PDB entry 3J6B | electron microscopy, 3.20 A resolution | chains A and J of the 41 polymer chains in the assembly

Chain A:
Molecule: 21S ribosomal RNA
From: Saccharomyces cerevisiae
Sequence (3296 nucleotides; numbered 1 to 3296; the number before each row is that of its first residue):
     1 GUAAAAAGUA GAAUAAUAGA UUUGAAAUAU UUAUUAUAUA GAUUUAAAGA GAUAAUCAUG
    61 GAGUAUAAUA AUUAAAUUUA AUAAAUUUAA UAUAACUAUU AAUAGAAUUA GGUUACUAAU
   121 AAAUUAAUAA CAAUUAAUUU UAAAACCUAA AGGUAAACCU UUAUAUUAAU AAUGUUAUUU
   181 UUUAUUAUUU UUAUAAUAAG AAUAAUUAUU AAUAAUAAUA AACUAAGUGA ACUGAAACAU
   241 CUAAGUAACU UAAGGAUAAG AAAUCAACAG AGAUAUUAUG AGUAUUGGUG AGAGAAAAUA
   301 AUAAAGGUCU AAUAAGUAUU AUGUGAAAAA AAUGUAAGAA AAUAGGAUAA CAAAUUCUAA
   361 GACUAAAUAC UAUUAAUAAG UAUAGUAAGU ACCGUAAGGG AAAGUAUGAA AAUGAUUAUU
   421 UUAUAAGCAA UCAUGAAUAU AUUAUAUUAU AUUAAUGAUG UACCUUUUGU AUAAUGGGUC
   481 AGCAAGUAAU UAAUAUUAGU AAAACAAUAA GUUAUAAAUA AAUAGAAUAA UAUAUAUAUA
   541 UAAAAAAAUA UAUUAAAAUA UUUAAUUAAU AUUAAUUGAC CCGAAAGCAA ACGAUCUAAC
   601 UAUGAUAAGA UGGAUAAACG AUCGAACAGG UUGAUGUUGC AAUAUCAUCU GAUUAAUUGU
   661 GGUUAGUAGU GAAAGACAAA UCUGGUUUGC AGAUAGCUGG UUUUCUAUGA AAUAUAUGUA
   721 AGUAUAGCCU UUAUAAAUAA UAAUUAUUAU AUAAUAUUAU AUUAAUAUUA UAUAAAGAAU
   781 GGUACAGCAA UUAAUAUAUA UUAGGGAACU AUUAAAGUUU UAUUAAUAAU AUUAAAUCUC
   841 GAAAUAUUUA AUUAUAUAUA AUAAAGAGUC AGAUUAUGUG CGAUAAGGUA AAUAAUCUAA
   901 AGGGAAACAG CCCAGAUUAA GAUAUAAAGU UCCUAAUAAA UAAUAAGUGA AAUAAAUAUU
   961 AAAAUAUUAU AAUAUAAUCA GUUAAUGGGU UUGACAAUAA CCAUUUUUUA AUGAACAUGU
  1021 AACAAUGCAC UGAUUUAUAA UAAAUAAAAA AAAAUAAUAU UUAAAAUCAA AUAUAUAUAU
  1081 AUUUGUUAAU AGAUAAUAUA CGGAUCUUAA UAAUAAGAAU UAUUUAAUUC CUAAUAUGGA
  1141 AUAUUAUAUU UUUAUAAUAA AAAUAUAAAU ACUGAAUAUC UAAAUAUUAU UAUUACUUUU
  1201 UUUUUAAUAA UAAUAAUAUG GUAAUAGAAC AUUUAAUGAU AAUAUAUAUU AGUUAUUAAU
  1261 UAAUAUAUGU AUUAAUUAAA UAGAGAAUGC UGACAUGAGU AACGAAAAAA AGGUAUAAAC
  1321 CUUUUCACCU AAAACAUAAG GUUUAACUAU AAAAGUACGG CCCCUAAUUA AAUUAAUAAG
  1381 AAUAUAAAUA UAUUUAAGAU GGGAUAAUCU AUAUUAAUAA AAAUUUAUCU UAAAAUAUAU
  1441 AUAUUAUUAA UAAUUAUAUU AAUUAAUUAA UAAUAUAUAU AAUUAUAUUA UAUAUUAUAU
  1501 AUUUUUUAUA UAAUAUAAAC UAAUAAAGAU CAGGAAAUAA UUAAUGUAUA CCGUAAUGUA
  1561 GACCGACUCA GGUAUGUAAG UAGAGAAUAU GAAGGUGAAU UAGAUAAUUA AAGGGAAGGA
  1621 ACUCGGCAAA GAUAGCUCAU AAGUUAGUCA AUAAAGAGUA AUAAGAACAA AGUUGUACAA
  1681 CUGUUUACUA AAAACACCGC ACUUUGCAGA AACGAUAAGU UUAAGUAUAA GGUGUGAACU
  1741 CUGCUCCAUG CUUAAUAUAU AAAUAAAAUU AUUUAACGAU AAUUUAAUUA AAUUUAGGUA
  1801 AAUAGCAGCC UUAUUAUGAG GGUUAUAAUG UAGCGAAAUU CCUUGGCCUA UAAUUGAGGU
  1861 CCCGCAUGAA UGACGUAAUG AUACAACAAC UGUCUCCCCU UUAAGCUAAG UGAAAUUGAA
  1921 AUCGUAGUGA AGAUGCUAUG UACCUUCAGC AAGACGGAAA GACCCUAUGC AGCUUUACUG
  1981 UAAUUAGAUA GAUCGAAUUA UUGUUUAUUA UAUUCAGCAU AUUAAGUAAU CCUAUUAUUA
  2041 GGUAAUCGUU UAGAUAUUAA UGAGAUACUU AUUAUAAUAU AAUGAUAAUU CUAAUCUUAU
  2101 AAAUAAUUAU UAUUAUUAUU AUUAAUAAUA AUAAUAUGCU UUCAAGCAUA GUGAUAAAAC
  2161 AUAUUUAUAU GAUAAUCACU UUACUUAAUA GAUAUAAUUC UUAAGUAAUA UAUAAUAUAU
  2221 AUUUUAUAUA UAUUAUAUAU AAUAUAAGAG ACAAUCUCUA AUUGGUAGUU UUGAUGGGGC
  2281 GUCAUUAUCA GCAAAAGUAU CUGAAUAAGU CCAUAAAUAA AUAUAUAAAA UUAUUGAAUA
  2341 AAAAAAAAAU AAUAUAUAUU AUAUAUAUUA AUUAUAAAUU GAAAUAUGUU UAUAUAAAUU
  2401 UAUAUUUAUU GAAUAUAUUU UAGUAAUAGA UAAAAAUAUG UACAGUAAAA UUGUAAGGAA
  2461 AACAAUAAUA ACUUUCUCCU CUCUCGGUGG GGGUUCACAC CUAUUUUUAA UAGGUGUGAA
  2521 CCCCUCUUCG GGGUUCCGGU UCCCUUUCGG GUCCCGGAAC UUAAAUAAAA AUGGAAAGAA
  2581 UUAAAUUAAU AUAAUGGUAU AACUGUGCGA UAAUUGUAAC ACAAACGAGU GAAACAAGUA
  2641 CGUAAGUAUG GCAUAAUGAA CAAAUAACAC UGAUUGUAAA GGUUAUUGAU AACGAAUAAA
  2701 AGUUACGCUA GGGAUAACAG GGUAAUAUAG CGAAAGAGUA GAUAUUGUAA GCUAUGUUUG
  2761 CCACCUCGAU GUCGACUCAA CAUUUCCUCU UGGUUGUAAA AGCUAAGAAG GGUUUGACUG
  2821 UUCGUCAAUU AAAAUGUUAC GUGAGUUGGG UUAAAUACGA UGUGAAUCAG UAUGGUUCCU
  2881 AUCUGCUGAA GGAAAUAUUA UCAAAUUAAA UCUCAUUAUU AGUACGCAAG GACCAUAAUG
  2941 AAUCAACCCA UGGUGUAUCU AUUGAUAAUA AUAUAAUAUA UUUAAUAAAA AUAAUACUUU
  3001 AUUAAUAUAU UAUCUAUAUU AGUUUAUAUU UUAAUUAUAU AUUAUCAUAG UAGAUAAGCU
  3061 AAGUUGAUAA UAAAUAAAUA UUGAAUACAU AUUAAAUAUG AAGUUGUUUU AAUAAGAUAA
  3121 UUAAUCUGAU AAUUUUAUAC UAAAAUUAAU AAUUAUAGGU UUUAUAUAUU AUUUAUAAAU
  3181 AAAUAUAUUA UAAUAAUAAU AAUUAUUAUU AUUAAUAAAA AAUAUUAAUU AUAAUAUUAA
  3241 UAAAAUACUA AUUUAUCAGU UAUCUAUAUA AUAUCUAAUC UAUUAUUCUA UAUACU
Unresolved in the structure: 1-7, 80-82, 107-109, 129-131, 179-199, 528-534, 555, 757-765, 811-815, 822, 968-1054, 1133-1136, 1153-1159, 1197-1204, 1376-1380, 1419-1421, 1435-1474, 1503-1505, 1538-1539, 2013-2077, 2101-2182, 2186-2194, 2220-2224, 2241-2242, 2277-2280, 2337-2342, 2393-2407, 2479-2572, 2715-2718, 2767-2771, 2982-3001, 3179-3187, 3195-3227, 3234-3241, 3294-3296
Bound ions: Mg2+ site 1 near A258 (its only coordinating residue here); Mg2+ site 2 near A314 (its only coordinating residue here); Mg2+ site 3 near A359 (its only coordinating residue here); Mg2+ site 4 near G394 (its only coordinating residue here); Mg2+ site 5 near G427 (its only coordinating residue here); Mg2+ site 6: C464 (shared with 2 residues of chain N); Mg2+ site 7 near U466 (its only coordinating residue here); Mg2+ site 8: U467, A899; Mg2+ site 9 near A471 (its only coordinating residue here); Mg2+ site 10 near G477 (its only coordinating residue here); Mg2+ site 11: A621, U622, A652; Mg2+ site 12: G624, A1670; 58 more Mg2+ sites not listed
What the authors report for this chain:
  - contacts within the chain: A1958-U2877

Chain J:
Protein: 54S ribosomal protein L10, mitochondrial
From: Saccharomyces cerevisiae
UniProt: P36520 (RM10_YEAST); numbering as in UniProt (aligned over 1-322)
Chain sequence (322 residues; numbered 1 to 322; the number before each row is that of its first residue):
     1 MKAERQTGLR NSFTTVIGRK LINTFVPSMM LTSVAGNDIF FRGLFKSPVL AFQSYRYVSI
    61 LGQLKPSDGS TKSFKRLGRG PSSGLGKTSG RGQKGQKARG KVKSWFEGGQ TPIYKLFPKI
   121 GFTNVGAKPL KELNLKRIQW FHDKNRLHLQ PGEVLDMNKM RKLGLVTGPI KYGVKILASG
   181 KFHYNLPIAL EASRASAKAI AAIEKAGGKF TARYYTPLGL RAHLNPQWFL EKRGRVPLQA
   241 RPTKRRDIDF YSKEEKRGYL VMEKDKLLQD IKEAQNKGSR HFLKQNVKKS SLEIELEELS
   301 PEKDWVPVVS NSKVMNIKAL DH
Unresolved in the structure: 1-57, 278-322

Chain A / chain J interface:
Pairs across the interface (223; chain A residue first):
  A236(A) - Gln96(J)  hydrogen bond to the base
  A236(A) - Phe106(J)  base contact
  C268(A) - Thr216(J)  phosphate contact
  C268(A) - Ala240(J)  sugar contact
  C268(A) - Arg241(J)  phosphate contact
  A269(A) - Leu218(J)  base contact
  A269(A) - Pro237(J)  sugar contact
  A269(A) - Leu238(J)  hydrogen bond to the sugar
  A269(A) - Ala240(J)  phosphate contact
  A269(A) - Arg241(J)  salt bridge to the phosphate
  G270(A) - Leu218(J)  sugar contact
  G270(A) - Arg235(J)  salt bridge to the phosphate
  G270(A) - Pro237(J)  phosphate contact
  G270(A) - Leu238(J)  hydrogen bond to the phosphate
  A271(A) - Arg233(J)  salt bridge to the phosphate
  G272(A) - Arg233(J)  salt bridge to the phosphate
  A284(A) - Thr123(J)  phosphate contact
  A284(A) - Val125(J)  phosphate contact
  U285(A) - Thr123(J)  phosphate contact
  U289(A) - Lys119(J)  hydrogen bond to the base
  G290(A) - Lys115(J)  salt bridge to the phosphate
  A291(A) - Tyr114(J)  phosphate contact
  G292(A) - Lys103(J)  salt bridge to the phosphate
  U299(A) - Arg221(J)  sugar contact
  U299(A) - Trp228(J)  phosphate contact
  A300(A) - Trp228(J)  hydrogen bond to the phosphate
  U465(A) - Lys87(J)  salt bridge to the phosphate
  U466(A) - Lys87(J)  salt bridge to the phosphate
  U466(A) - Gln93(J)  hydrogen bond to the phosphate
  U466(A) - Lys94(J)  hydrogen bond to the phosphate
  U467(A) - Gln93(J)  phosphate contact
  U467(A) - Lys94(J)  salt bridge to the phosphate
  G486(A) - Leu77(J)  base contact
  G486(A) - Arg79(J)  salt bridge to the phosphate
  G486(A) - Thr88(J)  base contact
  G486(A) - Ser89(J)  hydrogen bond to the base
  G486(A) - Arg91(J)  base contact
  U487(A) - Phe74(J)  phosphate contact
  U496(A) - Gly69(J)  hydrogen bond to the sugar
  U496(A) - Ser70(J)  base contact
  U497(A) - Ser67(J)  hydrogen bond to the sugar
  U497(A) - Asp68(J)  hydrogen bond to the sugar
  U497(A) - Gly69(J)  sugar contact
  U497(A) - Ser70(J)  sugar contact
  A498(A) - Ser67(J)  sugar contact
  A502(A) - Arg137(J)  hydrogen bond to the sugar
  A503(A) - Phe141(J)  phosphate contact
  A503(A) - Arg146(J)  salt bridge to the phosphate
  A503(A) - Thr167(J)  hydrogen bond to the base
  A503(A) - Gly168(J)  base contact
  A509(A) - Arg221(J)  sugar contact
  A510(A) - Arg221(J)  salt bridge to the phosphate
  A510(A) - Asn225(J)  phosphate contact
  G511(A) - Pro169(J)  phosphate contact
  U512(A) - Pro169(J)  phosphate contact
  U512(A) - Lys171(J)  salt bridge to the phosphate
  U513(A) - Gly168(J)  base contact
  A514(A) - Lys131(J)  base contact
  A514(A) - Thr167(J)  base contact
  U515(A) - Lys131(J)  base contact
  A516(A) - Glu132(J)  hydrogen bond to the sugar
  A516(A) - Asn134(J)  hydrogen bond to the base
  A516(A) - Leu177(J)  base contact
  A520(A) - Gly121(J)  sugar contact
  A520(A) - Phe122(J)  hydrogen bond to the sugar
  A521(A) - Phe122(J)  sugar contact
  A521(A) - Asn124(J)  phosphate contact
  A522(A) - Asn124(J)  sugar contact
  A522(A) - Ala127(J)  phosphate contact
  A522(A) - Arg246(J)  hydrogen bond to the phosphate
  U523(A) - Arg194(J)  sugar contact
  U523(A) - Arg246(J)  salt bridge to the phosphate
  U523(A) - Asp249(J)  hydrogen bond to the base
  U523(A) - Phe250(J)  sugar contact
  U523(A) - Lys253(J)  base contact
  U523(A) - Lys256(J)  hydrogen bond to the phosphate
  A524(A) - Lys175(J)  salt bridge to the phosphate
  A524(A) - Arg194(J)  salt bridge to the phosphate
  A524(A) - Phe250(J)  phosphate contact
  A524(A) - Lys256(J)  salt bridge to the phosphate
  G525(A) - Glu132(J)  hydrogen bond to the base
  G525(A) - Lys175(J)  salt bridge to the phosphate
  G525(A) - Leu177(J)  base contact
  G525(A) - Ser196(J)  phosphate contact
  G525(A) - Ala197(J)  hydrogen bond to the phosphate
  A526(A) - Leu177(J)  phosphate contact
  A526(A) - Ala178(J)  hydrogen bond to the phosphate
  A526(A) - Ser179(J)  base contact
  A526(A) - Ser196(J)  hydrogen bond to the phosphate
  A526(A) - Lys198(J)  phosphate contact
  A527(A) - Ser179(J)  phosphate contact
  A527(A) - Lys181(J)  salt bridge to the phosphate
  A527(A) - Phe182(J)  base contact
  U539(A) - Lys198(J)  phosphate contact
  A540(A) - Lys198(J)  salt bridge to the phosphate
  U562(A) - Lys136(J)  base contact
  U562(A) - Arg137(J)  hydrogen bond to the base
  U562(A) - Trp140(J)  hydrogen bond to the phosphate
  U562(A) - Lys144(J)  salt bridge to the phosphate
  A569(A) - Ser70(J)  base contact
  U570(A) - Ser70(J)  sugar contact
  U570(A) - Thr71(J)  sugar contact
  U570(A) - Lys72(J)  hydrogen bond to the sugar
  A571(A) - Lys72(J)  sugar contact
  A571(A) - Phe74(J)  phosphate contact
  U572(A) - Phe74(J)  phosphate contact
  U572(A) - Lys75(J)  hydrogen bond to the phosphate
  U573(A) - Lys75(J)  salt bridge to the phosphate
  A574(A) - Ser104(J)  phosphate contact
  A575(A) - Val102(J)  phosphate contact
  A575(A) - Lys103(J)  phosphate contact
  A575(A) - Ser104(J)  hydrogen bond to the phosphate
  A575(A) - Trp105(J)  sugar contact
  U576(A) - Lys103(J)  salt bridge to the phosphate
  U577(A) - Lys101(J)  phosphate contact
  C580(A) - Arg91(J)  salt bridge to the phosphate
  C580(A) - Ala98(J)  hydrogen bond to the base
  G696(A) - Gln96(J)  sugar contact
  G696(A) - Gly100(J)  phosphate contact
  C697(A) - Lys94(J)  phosphate contact
  C697(A) - Gly95(J)  phosphate contact
  C697(A) - Gln96(J)  phosphate contact
  U698(A) - Lys94(J)  salt bridge to the phosphate
  U698(A) - Arg99(J)  salt bridge to the phosphate
  G699(A) - Lys94(J)  phosphate contact
  G699(A) - Arg99(J)  hydrogen bond to the base
  U701(A) - Gly78(J)  hydrogen bond to the sugar
  U701(A) - Lys87(J)  hydrogen bond to the base
  U701(A) - Thr88(J)  base contact
  U701(A) - Ser89(J)  hydrogen bond to the base
  U702(A) - Gly78(J)  phosphate contact
  U702(A) - Arg79(J)  hydrogen bond to the base
  U702(A) - Gly80(J)  hydrogen bond to the phosphate
  U702(A) - Gly86(J)  phosphate contact
  U702(A) - Lys87(J)  hydrogen bond to the phosphate
  U703(A) - Arg76(J)  base contact
  U703(A) - Arg79(J)  base contact
  U703(A) - Gly80(J)  phosphate contact
  U704(A) - Gly80(J)  phosphate contact
  U704(A) - Pro81(J)  phosphate contact
  U704(A) - Ser82(J)  hydrogen bond to the phosphate
  U704(A) - Ser83(J)  base contact
  C705(A) - Ser82(J)  hydrogen bond to the phosphate
  C705(A) - Ser83(J)  base contact
  A716(A) - Gln110(J)  hydrogen bond to the sugar
  U717(A) - Gly108(J)  hydrogen bond to the sugar
  U717(A) - Gly109(J)  sugar contact
  U717(A) - Gln110(J)  sugar contact
  G722(A) - Gly95(J)  phosphate contact
  G722(A) - Gln96(J)  hydrogen bond to the sugar
  G722(A) - Gly108(J)  hydrogen bond to the base
  U723(A) - Gly95(J)  phosphate contact
  U723(A) - Gln96(J)  hydrogen bond to the phosphate
  U723(A) - Lys97(J)  hydrogen bond to the phosphate
  U723(A) - Phe106(J)  sugar contact
  U723(A) - Gly108(J)  base contact
  A724(A) - Lys97(J)  salt bridge to the phosphate
  A724(A) - Phe106(J)  sugar contact
  A724(A) - Glu107(J)  sugar contact
  G868(A) - Gly90(J)  phosphate contact
  G868(A) - Arg91(J)  sugar contact
  G868(A) - Gly92(J)  phosphate contact
  G868(A) - Lys97(J)  salt bridge to the phosphate
  U869(A) - Gly92(J)  phosphate contact
  U869(A) - Gln93(J)  hydrogen bond to the phosphate
  A1223(A) - Thr88(J)  phosphate contact
  A1223(A) - Gly92(J)  phosphate contact
  A1224(A) - Thr88(J)  hydrogen bond to the phosphate
  A1224(A) - Gly90(J)  hydrogen bond to the phosphate
  A1224(A) - Arg91(J)  hydrogen bond to the phosphate
  A1224(A) - Gly92(J)  hydrogen bond to the phosphate
  U1225(A) - Lys75(J)  salt bridge to the phosphate
  U1225(A) - Leu85(J)  phosphate contact
  A1226(A) - Lys75(J)  salt bridge to the phosphate
  G1227(A) - Lys72(J)  salt bridge to the phosphate
  A1236(A) - Leu61(J)  sugar contact
  U1237(A) - Ser59(J)  hydrogen bond to the sugar
  U1237(A) - Leu61(J)  sugar contact
  U1237(A) - Gly62(J)  base contact
  A1275(A) - Gly62(J)  base contact
  U1276(A) - Gly62(J)  base contact
  U1276(A) - Gln63(J)  sugar contact
  U1276(A) - Leu64(J)  hydrogen bond to the sugar
  U1276(A) - Lys65(J)  sugar contact
  U1277(A) - Leu64(J)  sugar contact
  U1277(A) - Lys65(J)  phosphate contact
  A1282(A) - Phe74(J)  base contact
  A1282(A) - Arg76(J)  base contact
  G1283(A) - Arg76(J)  salt bridge to the phosphate
  G1283(A) - Arg79(J)  salt bridge to the phosphate
  A2625(A) - Gln110(J)  hydrogen bond to the base
  C2626(A) - Gln110(J)  base contact
  G2627(A) - Leu116(J)  sugar contact
  G2627(A) - Phe117(J)  sugar contact
  A2659(A) - Thr111(J)  base contact
  A2659(A) - Leu116(J)  hydrogen bond to the sugar
  A2660(A) - Lys115(J)  hydrogen bond to the sugar
  A2660(A) - Leu116(J)  sugar contact
  A2660(A) - Phe117(J)  sugar contact
  A2660(A) - Pro118(J)  phosphate contact
  C2661(A) - Lys115(J)  sugar contact
  C2661(A) - Pro118(J)  phosphate contact
  C2661(A) - Lys119(J)  hydrogen bond to the phosphate
  A2662(A) - Lys119(J)  salt bridge to the phosphate
  U2671(A) - Asn124(J)  hydrogen bond to the sugar
  U2671(A) - Arg246(J)  salt bridge to the phosphate
  G2672(A) - Arg246(J)  salt bridge to the phosphate
  A2673(A) - Val125(J)  base contact
  U2675(A) - Thr243(J)  phosphate contact
  U2675(A) - Lys244(J)  salt bridge to the phosphate
  G2676(A) - Lys244(J)  phosphate contact
  G2676(A) - Arg245(J)  hydrogen bond to the phosphate
  U2677(A) - Arg245(J)  salt bridge to the phosphate
  G2681(A) - Phe122(J)  base contact
  G2682(A) - Gly121(J)  hydrogen bond to the phosphate
  G2682(A) - Phe122(J)  sugar contact
  U2683(A) - Ile120(J)  phosphate contact
  U2683(A) - Gly121(J)  hydrogen bond to the phosphate
  G2694(A) - Gln110(J)  hydrogen bond to the base
  G2694(A) - Thr111(J)  hydrogen bond to the sugar
  G2694(A) - Leu116(J)  base contact
  A2695(A) - Thr111(J)  hydrogen bond to the base
  A2695(A) - Leu116(J)  base contact
Other interface residues (no listed pair), chain A (108 interface residues in all): A557, U561, U563, C581, A867, A1278, A2628, C2670, A2714
Other interface residues (no listed pair), chain J (110 interface residues in all): Pro66, Ser73, Gly126, Arg161, Lys232, Gln239

Summary:
108 residues of chain A face 110 of chain J across their interface; the contacts include 62 hydrogen bonds and
38 salt bridges. Polar contacts include A236(A)-Gln96(J), U289(A)-Lys119(J) and G486(A)-Ser89(J). The Mg2+
site 8 is built by U467(A) and A899(A). From the paper: contacts within the chain involving A1958(A) and
U2877(A).
Chain A is 21S ribosomal RNA and chain J is 54S ribosomal protein L10, mitochondrial, both from Saccharomyces
cerevisiae; the structure, Structure of the yeast mitochondrial large ribosomal subunit, was determined by
electron microscopy.
